PDB entry 6S3L | electron microscopy, 3.20 A resolution | chains A and G of the 11 polymer chains in the assembly

[Chain A]
Protein: Flagellar biosynthetic protein FliP
Organism: Vibrio mimicus CAIM 602
UniProtKB: A0A2J9UXT5 (A0A2J9UXT5_VIBMI); residue numbers follow UniProt; this construct covers 1-299
Chain sequence (299 residues; row label = number of the first residue in the row):
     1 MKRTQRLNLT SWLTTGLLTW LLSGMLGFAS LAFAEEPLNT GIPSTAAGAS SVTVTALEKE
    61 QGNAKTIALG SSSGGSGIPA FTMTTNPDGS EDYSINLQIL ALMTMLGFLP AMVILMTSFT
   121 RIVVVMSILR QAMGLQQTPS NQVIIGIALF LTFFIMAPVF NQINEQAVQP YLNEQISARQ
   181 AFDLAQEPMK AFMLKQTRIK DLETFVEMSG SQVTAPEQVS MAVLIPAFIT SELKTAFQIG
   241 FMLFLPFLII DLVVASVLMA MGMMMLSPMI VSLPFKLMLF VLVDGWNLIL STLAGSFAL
Not modelled in the structure: 1-108

[Chain G]
Protein: Flagellar biosynthetic protein FliQ
Organism: Vibrio mimicus CAIM 602
UniProtKB: A0A1D8S9F5 (A0A1D8S9F5_VIBMI); residues 1-89 here = UniProt positions 1-89
Chain sequence (89 residues; numbered 1 to 89; the number before each row is that of its first residue):
     1 MTPEIFVELF KESLWLVLIM VCAIIIPSLL IGLVVAIFQA ATSINEQTLS FLPRLIITLL
    61 ALMFFGHWMT QMLMDFFYSM IERLPQVLY

[Interface between chain A and chain G]
Contacting residue pairs (47):
  Arg121(A) - Leu88(G)
  Thr235(A) - Leu88(G)
  Gln238(A) - Phe6(G)
  Gln238(A) - Val87(G)
  Ile239(A) - Leu84(G)  hydrophobic
  Met242(A) - Leu9(G)  hydrophobic
  Met242(A) - Met80(G)
  Met242(A) - Leu84(G)  hydrophobic
  Met242(A) - Val87(G)  hydrophobic
  Leu243(A) - Ile81(G)  hydrophobic
  Leu245(A) - Leu9(G)  hydrophobic
  Leu245(A) - Phe10(G)  hydrophobic
  Leu245(A) - Ser13(G)
  Leu245(A) - Met80(G)  hydrophobic
  Pro246(A) - Leu73(G)
  Pro246(A) - Phe77(G)  hydrophobic
  Pro246(A) - Met80(G)
  Phe247(A) - Phe77(G)  hydrophobic
  Ile249(A) - Ser13(G)
  Ile249(A) - Leu16(G)  hydrophobic
  Ile249(A) - Val17(G)  hydrophobic
  Ile249(A) - Leu73(G)  hydrophobic
  Ile249(A) - Phe76(G)  hydrophobic
  Ile250(A) - Leu73(G)  hydrophobic
  Val253(A) - Met20(G)  hydrophobic
  Ser256(A) - Val21(G)
  Ser256(A) - Ile25(G)
  Val257(A) - Ile24(G)  hydrophobic
  Val257(A) - Thr58(G)
  Ala260(A) - Ile25(G)  hydrophobic
  Ala260(A) - Arg54(G)  hydrogen bond (backbone-side chain)
  Met261(A) - Arg54(G)
  Met261(A) - Leu55(G)  hydrophobic
  Met261(A) - Thr58(G)
  Met278(A) - Thr70(G)
  Leu279(A) - Leu73(G)  hydrophobic
  Leu279(A) - Phe77(G)  hydrophobic
  Leu282(A) - Thr70(G)
  Leu282(A) - Met74(G)  hydrophobic
  Leu282(A) - Tyr78(G)
  Val283(A) - Met74(G)  hydrophobic
  Val283(A) - Phe77(G)  hydrophobic
  Val283(A) - Tyr78(G)
  Leu288(A) - Tyr78(G)  hydrophobic
  Ile289(A) - Phe77(G)  hydrophobic
  Thr292(A) - Ile81(G)
  Ser296(A) - Leu88(G)
Also at the interface, not in a pair above, chain A (28 interface residues in all): Arg198, Leu252, Met263, Gly295
Also at the interface, not in a pair above, chain G (27 interface residues in all): Met1, Phe51, Arg83

[Overview]
28 residues of chain A and 27 residues of chain G are in contact, with 1 hydrogen bond. Its one
hydrogen-bonded contact is Ala260(A)-Arg54(G).
Here chain A is Flagellar biosynthetic protein FliP and chain G is Flagellar biosynthetic protein FliQ, both
from Vibrio mimicus CAIM 602. Entry 6S3L (Structure of the core of the flagellar export apparatus from Vibrio
mimicus, the FliPQR-FlhB complex) was determined by electron microscopy together with 6S3R and 6S3S from the
same study.
